Entry 8GJ2 (electron microscopy, 2.60 A resolution); this record covers chains H and I of the 10 polymer chains in the assembly.

== Chain H (and I) ==
Protein: Beta sliding clamp
From: Escherichia coli K-12
Notes: chain I of this document is another copy of the same molecule, construct and numbering; everything in this record applies to it too
UniProt: P0A988 (DPO3B_ECOLI); residue numbers follow UniProt; this construct covers 1-366
Amino-acid sequence (366 residues; each row starts with the number of its first residue):
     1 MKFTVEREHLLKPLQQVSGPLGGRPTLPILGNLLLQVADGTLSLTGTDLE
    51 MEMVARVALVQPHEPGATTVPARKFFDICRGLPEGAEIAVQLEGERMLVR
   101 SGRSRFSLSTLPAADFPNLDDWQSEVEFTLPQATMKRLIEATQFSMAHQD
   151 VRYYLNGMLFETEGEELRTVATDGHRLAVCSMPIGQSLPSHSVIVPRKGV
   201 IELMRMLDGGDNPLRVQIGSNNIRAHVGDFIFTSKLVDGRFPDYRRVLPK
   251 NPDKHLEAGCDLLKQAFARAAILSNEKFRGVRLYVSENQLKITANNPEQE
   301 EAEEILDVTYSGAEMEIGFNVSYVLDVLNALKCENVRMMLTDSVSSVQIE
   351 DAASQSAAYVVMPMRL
UniProt features mapped onto this chain:
  - binding site (DNA): Arg24, Arg73, Gln149, Tyr153, Tyr154
  - mutagenesis: Arg24 (R24A: Mild defect in DNA replication, impaired loading of clamp on DNA, polymerase speed is wild-type. More severe replication defect and very poor clamp loading; when associated with A-149), Gly66 (G66E: In dnaN159; a temperature- and UV-sensitive mutation, displays altered DNA polymerase usage, chronically induced SOS response; when associated with A-174), Ala133 (A133T: Reduction of synthesis of beta*, probably due to mutation of its promoter), Met135 (M135L: 3-fold reduction of synthesis of beta*, probably due to loss of its start codon), Met146 (M146L: No effect on synthesis of beta*), Gln149 (Q149A: Mild defect in DNA replication, impaired loading of clamp on DNA, polymerase speed is wild-type. More severe replication defect and very poor clamp loading; when associated with A-24), Tyr153 to Tyr154 (Very poor loading of clamp on DNA, polymerase speed is wild-type), Gly174 (G174A: In dnaN159; a temperature- and UV-sensitive mutation, displays altered DNA polymerase usage, chronically induced SOS response; when associated with A-66), Gln265 to Leu366 (In dnaN806; temperature sensitive), Ile272 to Leu273 (Monomeric in solution, binds very tightly to subunit delta (holA). The monomer binds tightly to linear and circular DNA. Cannot bind both Pol III and IV simultaneously)

== How chain H and chain I interact ==
Contacting residue pairs - 49 pairs, chain H then chain I:
  Lys74(H) with Leu273(I); Glu300(I), salt bridge
  Asp77(H) with Ile272(I)
  Gly81(H) with Gln265(I); Arg269(I)
  Leu82(H) with Arg269(I)
  Pro83(H) with Arg269(I)
  Arg96(H) with Glu298(I); Gln299(I); Glu300(I)
  Arg103(H) with Ile305(I); Asp307(I), salt bridge
  Ser104(H) with Arg269(I); Glu303(I); Glu304(I), hydrogen bond
  Arg105(H) with Ala302(I); Glu303(I), salt bridge
  Phe106(H) with Arg269(I); Glu301(I); Ala302(I), hydrophobic; Glu304(I)
  Ser107(H) with Leu273(I); Glu300(I); Glu301(I), hydrogen bond (backbone-backbone)
  Leu108(H) with Leu273(I), hydrophobic; Glu300(I)
  Ser109(H) with Glu300(I), hydrogen bond
  Arg269(H) with Gly81(I), hydrogen bond (side chain-backbone); Leu82(I); Pro83(I); Ser104(I); Phe106(I)
  Ile272(H) with Asp77(I); Ile78(I), hydrophobic
  Leu273(H) with Phe106(I), hydrophobic
  Glu298(H) with Arg96(I)
  Gln299(H) with Arg96(I), hydrogen bond (backbone-side chain)
  Glu300(H) with Ser107(I); Leu108(I); Ser109(I)
  Glu301(H) with Phe106(I); Ser107(I), hydrogen bond (backbone-side chain)
  Ala302(H) with Arg105(I); Phe106(I), hydrophobic
  Glu303(H) with Ser104(I); Arg105(I), salt bridge
  Glu304(H) with Arg103(I); Ser104(I)
  Ile305(H) with Arg103(I)
Interface residues without a listed pair, chain H (25 interface residues in all): Ile78
Interface residues without a listed pair, chain I (28 interface residues in all): Lys74, Asn296

== Summary ==
Chain H and chain I form an interface of 25 and 28 residues respectively; the contacts include 6 hydrogen
bonds and 4 salt bridges. Among the polar pairs are Lys74(H)-Glu300(I), Arg103(H)-Asp307(I) and
Arg105(H)-Glu303(I).
Both chains are Beta sliding clamp (Escherichia coli K-12). Entry 8GJ2 (E. coli clamp loader with closed clamp
on primed template DNA) was determined by electron microscopy, deposited together with 8GIY, 8GIZ, 8GJ0, 8GJ1
and 8GJ3.
